Entry 4QO2 (X-ray diffraction, 2.10 A resolution); this record covers chains A and B.

Chain A:
Molecule: Rhomboid protease GlpG
Source organism: Escherichia coli
Notes: EC 3.4.21.105; fragment: Rhomboid protease GlpG
Reference sequence: U6NA71 (U6NA71_ECOLI); residues 87-276 here = UniProt positions 87-276
Sequence (200 residues; row label = number of the first residue in the row):
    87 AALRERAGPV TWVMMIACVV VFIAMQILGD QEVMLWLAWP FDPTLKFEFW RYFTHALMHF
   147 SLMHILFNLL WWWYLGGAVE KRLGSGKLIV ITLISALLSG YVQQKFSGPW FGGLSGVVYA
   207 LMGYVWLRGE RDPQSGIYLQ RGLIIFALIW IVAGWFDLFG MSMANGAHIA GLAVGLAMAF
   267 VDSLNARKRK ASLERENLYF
Unresolved in the structure: 87-89, 272-286
Differences from the reference sequence: expression tag (277-286)
Reported in the primary citation:
  - catalytic residues: Asn-154, Ser-201 (from molecular simulation)
  - catalytic residues: His-254
  - binding site for 6-amino-2-methyl-1,7-dihydro-8H-imidazo[4,5-g]quinazolin-8-one (chain B): Phe-146, Asn-154, Trp-196, Phe-197, Gly-198, Gly-199, Ser-201, Met-247, Ser-248, Met-249, Ala-250, His-254
  - mutagenesis - S201A, H254A: abolished binding to Ac-IAAA-cmk
  - specificity-determining residues: Phe-146
  - mutagenesis - F146A, F146I: decreased catalytic activity on smaller residues in P4 position
  - mutagenesis - F146A, F146I: increased catalytic activity on larger hydrophobic side chains in P4
  - conformationally variable residues (loop rearrangement, side-chain flip): His-150, Phe-232, Trp-236, Phe-245, Met-247, Met-249, Ala-250
  - binding site for nonyl beta-D-glucopyranoside: Phe-153, Trp-157, Met-208, Ala-233, Trp-236 (from molecular simulation)

Chain B:
Molecule: 6-amino-2-methyl-1,7-dihydro-8H-imidazo[4,5-g]quinazolin-8-one
Sequence (6 residues; row label = number of the first residue in the row):
     1 XIATAX
Modified residues: ACE (acetyl group) at position 1; 0QE (chloromethane) at position 6

Interface between chain A and chain B:
Pairs across the interface - 23 pairs, chain A then chain B:
  Phe-146(A) with Ile-2(B), hydrophobic; Ala-3(B)
  Asn-154(A) with Ala-5(B), hydrogen bond (side chain-backbone)
  Trp-196(A) with Ile-2(B); Ala-3(B), hydrogen bond (backbone-backbone)
  Phe-197(A) with Ala-3(B)
  Gly-198(A) with Ala-3(B), hydrogen bond (backbone-backbone); Thr-4(B); Ala-5(B), hydrogen bond (backbone-backbone)
  Gly-199(A) with Ala-5(B)
  Ser-201(A) with Ala-5(B), covalent bond; 0QE_6(B)
  Gly-202(A) with Ala-5(B)
  Ser-248(A) with Ala-3(B); Thr-4(B), hydrogen bond (backbone-backbone)
  Met-249(A) with Thr-4(B)
  Ala-250(A) with Ala-3(B); Thr-4(B), hydrogen bond (backbone-backbone); Ala-5(B), hydrophobic
  Ala-253(A) with Ala-5(B), hydrophobic
  His-254(A) with Thr-4(B); Ala-5(B); 0QE_6(B), covalent bond
Also at the interface, not in a pair above, chain A (17 interface residues in all): Met-120, His-150, Gln-189, Met-247
Also at the interface, not in a pair above, chain B (6 interface residues in all): ACE_1
From the paper, about this interface:
  - pairs named by the authors: Phe-146(A)/Ile-2(B), Trp-196(A)/Ile-2(B) (backbone contact), Phe-197(A)/Ala-3(B) (hydrophobic contact), Gly-199(A)/Ala-5(B) (hydrophobic contact), Met-249(A)/Thr-4(B) (hydrophobic contact)
  - interface residues, chain A: Asn-154(A), Trp-196(A), Gly-198(A), Ser-201(A), Ser-248(A), Ala-250(A), His-254(A)

Summary:
Chain A and chain B form an interface of 17 and 6 residues respectively; the contacts include 2 covalent bonds
and 6 hydrogen bonds. Among the polar pairs are Asn-154(A)/Ala-5(B), Trp-196(A)/Ala-3(B) and
Gly-198(A)/Ala-3(B). The paper describes a contact between Phe-146(A) and Ile-2(B); a backbone contact between
Trp-196(A) and Ile-2(B); hydrophobic contacts between Phe-197(A) and Ala-3(B), Gly-199(A) and Ala-5(B) and
Met-249(A) and Thr-4(B). From the paper: catalytic residues Asn-154(A), Ser-201(A) and His-254(A); S201A and
H254A of chain A abolish binding to Ac-IAAA-cmk; 4 substitutions were tested in all.
Here chain A is Rhomboid protease GlpG (Escherichia coli) and chain B is
6-amino-2-methyl-1,7-dihydro-8H-imidazo[4,5-g]quinazolin-8-one. Entry 4QO2 (Crystal structure of rhomboid
intramembrane protease GlpG in complex with peptide derived inhibitor Ac-IATA-cmk) was determined by X-ray
diffraction, deposited together with 4QNZ and 4QO0.
